PDB entry 8OIW | X-ray diffraction, 1.89 A resolution | chains AAA and CCC of the 4 polymer chains in the assembly

Chain AAA:
Name: Uricase
Organism: Gallus gallus
Notes: EC 1.7.3.3
UniProt: A0A8V0ZED1 (A0A8V0ZED1_CHICK); residues 1-320 here = UniProt positions 1-320
Sequence (343 residues; row label = number of the first residue in the row; numbers below 1 keep their minus sign (Met-22 is residue -22)):
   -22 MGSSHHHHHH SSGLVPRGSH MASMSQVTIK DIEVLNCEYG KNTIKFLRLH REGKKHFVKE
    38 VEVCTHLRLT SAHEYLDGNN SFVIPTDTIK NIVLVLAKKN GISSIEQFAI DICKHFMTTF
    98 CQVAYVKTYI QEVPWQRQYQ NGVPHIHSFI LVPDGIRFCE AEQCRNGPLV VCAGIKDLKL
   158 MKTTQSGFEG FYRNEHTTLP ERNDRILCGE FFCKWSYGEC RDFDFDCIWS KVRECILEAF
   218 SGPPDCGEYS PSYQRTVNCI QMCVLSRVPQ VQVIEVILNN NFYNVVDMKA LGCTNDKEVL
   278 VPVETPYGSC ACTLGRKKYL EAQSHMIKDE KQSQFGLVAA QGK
Not modelled in the structure: -22 to 3, 301-320
Modified residues: Cys41 (3-sulfinoalanine; CSD); Cys141 (3-sulfinoalanine; CSD); Cys197 (S-hydroxycysteine; CSO)
Construct notes: initiating methionine (-22); expression tag (-21 to 0)
Small-molecule neighbours:
  - 8-azaxanthine (AZA), molecule 1: Tyr16, Val60, Pro62, Thr63, Asp64
  - 8-azaxanthine (AZA), molecule 2: Phe165, Leu176, Arg182, Ser229, Tyr230, Gln231
  - oxygen molecule (OXY): Tyr230, Asn257, Gly285
Reported in the primary citation:
  - conformationally variable residues (side-chain flip): Cys98
  - mutagenesis - Y230H, Y230V: decreased catalytic activity

Chain CCC:
Name: Uricase
Organism: Gallus gallus
Notes: EC 1.7.3.3
UniProt: A0A8V0ZED1 (A0A8V0ZED1_CHICK); numbering as in UniProt (aligned over 1-320)
Sequence (343 residues; numbered -22 to 320; the number before each row is that of its first residue; numbers below 1 keep their minus sign (Met-22 is residue -22)):
   -22 MGSSHHHHHH SSGLVPRGSH MASMSQVTIK DIEVLNCEYG KNTIKFLRLH REGKKHFVKE
    38 VEVCTHLRLT SAHEYLDGNN SFVIPTDTIK NIVLVLAKKN GISSIEQFAI DICKHFMTTF
    98 CQVAYVKTYI QEVPWQRQYQ NGVPHIHSFI LVPDGIRFCE AEQCRNGPLV VCAGIKDLKL
   158 MKTTQSGFEG FYRNEHTTLP ERNDRILCGE FFCKWSYGEC RDFDFDCIWS KVRECILEAF
   218 SGPPDCGEYS PSYQRTVNCI QMCVLSRVPQ VQVIEVILNN NFYNVVDMKA LGCTNDKEVL
   278 VPVETPYGSC ACTLGRKKYL EAQSHMIKDE KQSQFGLVAA QGK
Not modelled in the structure: -22 to 2, 301-320
Modified residues: Cys41 (3-sulfinoalanine; CSD); Cys141 (3-sulfinoalanine; CSD); Cys197 (3-sulfinoalanine; CSD)
Construct notes: initiating methionine (-22); expression tag (-21 to 0)
Small-molecule neighbours:
  - 8-azaxanthine (AZA), molecule 1: Tyr16, Val60, Pro62, Thr63, Asp64
  - 8-azaxanthine (AZA), molecule 2: Phe165, Leu176, Arg182, Ser229, Tyr230, Gln231
  - oxygen molecule (OXY): Tyr230, Asn257, Gly285

How chain AAA and chain CCC interact:
Inter-chain disulfides: Cys98(AAA)-Cys98(CCC)
Residue-residue contacts (4; chain AAA residue first):
  His173(AAA) - Leu268(CCC)
  Thr175(AAA) - Leu268(CCC)
  Leu268(AAA) - His173(CCC)
  Leu268(AAA) - Thr175(CCC)
Also at the interface, not in a pair above, chain AAA (5 interface residues in all): Glu172, Ala267
Also at the interface, not in a pair above, chain CCC (5 interface residues in all): Glu172, Ala267

Summary:
Chain AAA and chain CCC each contribute 5 residues to their interface, with 1 disulfide bond. Bound to chain
AAA: 8-azaxanthine and oxygen molecule. Ligands of chain CCC: 8-azaxanthine and oxygen molecule. From the
paper: Y230H and Y230V of chain AAA reduce catalytic activity; conformational variability at Cys98(AAA).
Here chain AAA is Uricase and chain CCC is Uricase, both from Gallus gallus. Entry 8OIW (Crystal structure of
the cysteine-rich Gallus gallus urate oxidase in complex with the 8-azaxanthine inhibitor under ...) was
determined by X-ray diffraction (same publication as 8OFK, 8OH8 and 8OIH).
